8VH2 - chains G and H of the 12 polymer chains in the assembly; structure by electron microscopy, 4.31 A resolution (low resolution: residue-level contacts below are approximate; hydrogen-bond / salt-bridge calls are withheld).

# Chain G
Molecule: CH235.12 Fab Heavy Chain
Organism: Homo sapiens
Notes: antibody fragment or engineered binder
Chain sequence (225 residues; row label = number of the first residue in the row; a row labelled like 82A-82C holds insertion residues (82A, then the next letters in order)):
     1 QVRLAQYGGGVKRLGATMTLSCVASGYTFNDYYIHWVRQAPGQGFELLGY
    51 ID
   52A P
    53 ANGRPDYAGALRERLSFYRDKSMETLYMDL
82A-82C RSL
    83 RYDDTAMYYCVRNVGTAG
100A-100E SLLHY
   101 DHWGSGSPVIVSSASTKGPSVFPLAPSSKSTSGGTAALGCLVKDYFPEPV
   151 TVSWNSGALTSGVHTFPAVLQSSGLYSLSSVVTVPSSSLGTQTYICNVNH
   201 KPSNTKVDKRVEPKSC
Unresolved in the structure: 129-133
Disulfides: Cys22-Cys92, Cys140-Cys196

# Chain H
Molecule: CH235.12 Fab Light Chain
Organism: Homo sapiens
Notes: antibody fragment or engineered binder
Chain sequence (213 residues; numbered 1 to 214; 1 number in that range is skipped by the numbering (no residue carries it; nothing is unmodelled there); the number before each row is that of its first residue):
     1 EIVLTQSPATLSASPGERVTLTCRASRSVRNNVAWYQHKGGQSPRLLIYD
    51 ASTRAAGVPARFSGSASGTEFTLAISNLESEDFTVYFCLQYNNW
    96 WTFGQGTRVDIKRTVAAPSVFIFPPSDEQLKSGTASVVCLLNNFYPREAK
   146 VQWKVDNALQSGNSQESVTEQDSKDSTYSLSSTLTLSKADYEKHKVYACE
   196 VTHQGLSSPVTKSFNRGEC
Unresolved in the structure: 213-214
Disulfides: Cys23-Cys88, Cys134-Cys194

# Interface between chain G and chain H
Contacting residue pairs - 43 pairs, chain G then chain H:
  Gly44(G) - Gly99(H)
  Gly44(G) - Gln100(H)
  Phe45(G) - Phe87(H)
  Phe45(G) - Phe98(H)
  Leu47(G) - Trp94(H)
  Leu47(G) - Trp96(H)
  Leu100C(G) - Tyr91(H)
  Leu100C(G) - Trp96(H)
  His100D(G) - Tyr36(H)
  His100D(G) - Tyr49(H)
  Tyr100E(G) - Tyr36(H)
  Tyr100E(G) - Leu46(H)
  Tyr100E(G) - Leu89(H)
  Tyr100E(G) - Trp96(H)
  Tyr100E(G) - Phe98(H)
  Trp103(G) - Pro44(H)
  Gly104(G) - Ser43(H)
  Phe122(G) - Glu123(H)
  Phe122(G) - Gln124(H)
  Leu124(G) - Phe118(H)
  Ala125(G) - Phe118(H)
  Ala136(G) - Phe116(H)
  Ala137(G) - Phe116(H)
  Ala137(G) - Phe118(H)
  Leu141(G) - Gln124(H)
  His164(G) - Asn137(H)
  His164(G) - Asn138(H)
  His164(G) - Asp167(H)
  His164(G) - Ser174(H)
  Phe166(G) - Leu135(H)
  Phe166(G) - Ser162(H)
  Phe166(G) - Val163(H)
  Phe166(G) - Thr164(H)
  Phe166(G) - Ser174(H)
  Phe166(G) - Leu175(H)
  Phe166(G) - Ser176(H)
  Pro167(G) - Val163(H)
  Val169(G) - Ser162(H)
  Val181(G) - Leu135(H)
  Lys209(G) - Glu123(H)
  Lys214(G) - Pro120(H)
  Lys214(G) - Asp122(H)
  Lys214(G) - Gly212(H)
Other interface residues (no listed pair), chain G (36 interface residues in all): His35, Gln39, Gln43, Tyr50, Tyr91, Asn95, Leu100B, Asp101, Ser105, Val121, Pro123, Pro126, Ser127, Thr135, Leu138
Other interface residues (no listed pair), chain H (36 interface residues in all): His38, Gln42, Arg45, Ile117, Ser121, Val133

# Overview
Chain G and chain H each contribute 36 residues to their interface.
Chain G is CH235.12 Fab Heavy Chain and chain H is CH235.12 Fab Light Chain, both from Homo sapiens; the
structure, CH235.12 Fab bound to the HIV-1 CH505.M5 SOSIP, was determined by electron microscopy together with
8VGV, 8VGW and 8VH3 from the same study.
